PDB entry 8DCH | X-ray diffraction, 1.25 A resolution | chains A and B

[Chain A (and B)]
Name: Protease
Organism: Human immunodeficiency virus 1
Notes: EC 3.4.23.16; chain B of this document is another copy of the same molecule, construct and numbering; everything in this record applies to it too
Reference sequence: P03367 (POL_HV1BR); residues 1-99 here correspond to UniProt positions 501-599 (UniProt number = residue number + 500)
Chain sequence (99 residues; row label = number of the first residue in the row):
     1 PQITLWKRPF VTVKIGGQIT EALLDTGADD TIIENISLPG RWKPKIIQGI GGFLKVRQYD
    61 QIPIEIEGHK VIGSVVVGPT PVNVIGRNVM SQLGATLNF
Differences from the reference sequence: engineered mutation K7 (Gln507 in P03367), F10 (Leu510 in P03367), V13 (Ile513 in P03367), I19 (Leu519 in P03367), T20 (Lys520 in P03367), I32 (Val532 in P03367), I33 (Leu533 in P03367), N35 (Glu535 in P03367), I36 (Met536 in P03367), I46 (Met546 in P03367), Q48 (Gly548 in P03367), L54 (Ile554 in P03367), P63 (Leu563 in P03367), E67 (Cys567 in P03367), V71 (Ala571 in P03367), S74 (Thr574 in P03367), V76 (Leu576 in P03367), V84 (Ile584 in P03367), V89 (Leu589 in P03367), M90 (Leu590 in P03367), S91 (Thr591 in P03367), L93 (Ile593 in P03367), A95 (Cys595 in P03367)
Residues lining bound ligands: G52 ((3R,3aS,3bR,6aS,7aS)-octahydrodifuro[2,3-b:3',2'-d]furan-3-yl [(1S,2R)-1-benzyl-2-hydroxy-3-{[(4-methoxyphenyl)sulfonyl](2-methylpropyl)amino}propyl]carbamate): R8, L23, D25, G27, A28, D29, D30, I32, I47, Q48, G49, I50, P81, V82, V84
UniProt features mapped onto this chain:
  - region (Dimerization of protease): P1 to L5, G49 to F53, K55, N88, Q92, G94, T96 to F99
  - active site: D25 (For protease activity)
  - site: F99 (Cleavage)
Reported in the primary citation:
  - binding site for G52: R8, G27, D29, I47
  - conformationally variable residues (loop rearrangement, side-chain flip): E34, F53, E67 to G68, P81
  - contacts within the chain: G16-Q18 (hydrogen bond), Q18-S37 (hydrogen bond), I46-F53 (hydrophobic contact)
  - catalytic residues: D25 (citing earlier work)

[Interface between chain A and chain B]
Contacting residue pairs (100; chain A residue first):
  P1(A) - L97(B)
  P1(A) - N98(B)
  P1(A) - F99(B)  hydrogen bond (backbone-backbone)
  Q2(A) - T96(B)
  Q2(A) - L97(B)
  Q2(A) - N98(B)  hydrogen bond
  I3(A) - T96(B)
  I3(A) - L97(B)  hydrogen bond (backbone-backbone)
  I3(A) - F99(B)  hydrophobic
  T4(A) - T96(B)
  L5(A) - T26(B)
  L5(A) - R87(B)  hydrogen bond (backbone-side chain)
  L5(A) - S91(B)
  L5(A) - A95(B)
  W6(A) - R87(B)
  W6(A) - S91(B)
  K7(A) - R87(B)
  R8(A) - D29(B)  salt bridge
  R8(A) - R87(B)
  P9(A) - T26(B)
  P9(A) - R87(B)
  L23(A) - G27(B)
  L24(A) - T26(B)  hydrogen bond (backbone-side chain)
  L24(A) - L97(B)  hydrophobic
  D25(A) - D25(B)
  D25(A) - T26(B)
  D25(A) - G27(B)  hydrogen bond (side chain-backbone)
  T26(A) - L5(B)
  T26(A) - P9(B)
  T26(A) - L24(B)  hydrogen bond (side chain-backbone)
  T26(A) - D25(B)
  T26(A) - T26(B)  hydrogen bond (side chain-backbone)
  T26(A) - L97(B)
  G27(A) - L23(B)
  G27(A) - D25(B)  hydrogen bond (backbone-side chain)
  D29(A) - R8(B)  salt bridge
  I32(A) - I50(B)  hydrophobic
  I47(A) - I50(B)  hydrophobic
  Q48(A) - I50(B)
  Q48(A) - P81(B)
  G49(A) - I50(B)
  G49(A) - P81(B)
  I50(A) - I32(B)  hydrophobic
  I50(A) - G49(B)
  I50(A) - I50(B)  hydrogen bond (backbone-backbone)
  I50(A) - G51(B)  hydrogen bond (backbone-backbone)
  I50(A) - G52(B)
  I50(A) - L54(B)  hydrophobic
  I50(A) - T80(B)
  I50(A) - P81(B)
  G51(A) - I50(B)  hydrogen bond (backbone-backbone)
  G51(A) - G51(B)
  G51(A) - G52(B)
  G51(A) - F53(B)
  G51(A) - L54(B)
  G52(A) - I50(B)
  G52(A) - G51(B)
  F53(A) - G51(B)
  L54(A) - I50(B)  hydrophobic
  L54(A) - G51(B)
  E67(A) - F99(B)
  H69(A) - F99(B)
  T80(A) - I50(B)
  P81(A) - Q48(B)
  P81(A) - G49(B)
  P81(A) - I50(B)
  R87(A) - L5(B)  hydrogen bond (side chain-backbone)
  R87(A) - W6(B)
  R87(A) - K7(B)
  R87(A) - R8(B)
  R87(A) - P9(B)
  S91(A) - L5(B)
  S91(A) - W6(B)
  L93(A) - F99(B)  hydrophobic
  A95(A) - L5(B)
  A95(A) - N98(B)
  A95(A) - F99(B)  hydrophobic
  T96(A) - Q2(B)
  T96(A) - I3(B)
  T96(A) - T4(B)
  T96(A) - T96(B)
  T96(A) - L97(B)
  T96(A) - N98(B)  hydrogen bond (backbone-backbone)
  L97(A) - P1(B)
  L97(A) - Q2(B)
  L97(A) - I3(B)  hydrogen bond (backbone-backbone)
  L97(A) - L24(B)  hydrophobic
  L97(A) - T26(B)
  L97(A) - M90(B)  hydrophobic
  L97(A) - T96(B)
  N98(A) - P1(B)
  N98(A) - Q2(B)
  N98(A) - A95(B)
  N98(A) - T96(B)  hydrogen bond (backbone-backbone)
  N98(A) - N98(B)  hydrogen bond
  F99(A) - P1(B)  hydrogen bond (backbone-backbone)
  F99(A) - E67(B)
  F99(A) - H69(B)
  F99(A) - L93(B)  hydrophobic
  F99(A) - A95(B)  hydrophobic
Other interface residues (no listed pair), chain A (39 interface residues in all): I66, M90, G94
Other interface residues (no listed pair), chain B (40 interface residues in all): I47, I66, P79, G94
From the paper, about this interface:
  - pairs named by the authors: R8(A)-D29(B) (salt bridge)

[Summary]
The interface between chain A and chain B involves 39 residues on one side and 40 on the other; the contacts
include 18 hydrogen bonds and 2 salt bridges. Among the polar pairs are R8(A)-D29(B), Q2(A)-N98(B) and
L5(A)-R87(B). The paper describes a salt bridge between R8(A) and D29(B). The paper reports the catalytic
residue D25(A); a binding site for G52 at R8(A), G27(A) and D29(A) among others.
Chain A and chain B are both Protease (Human immunodeficiency virus 1); the structure, Crystal Structure of a
highly resistant HIV-1 protease Clinical isolate PR10x with GRL-0519 (tris-tetrahydrofuran as P2 ..., was
determined by X-ray diffraction together with 8DCI from the same study.
